Entry 8FRF (X-ray diffraction, 2.99 A resolution); this record covers chains A and H.

# Chain A (and H)
Molecule: Rbl7_c2_3
From: synthetic construct
Notes: chain H of this document is another copy of the same molecule, construct and numbering; everything in this record applies to it too
Chain sequence (217 residues; numbered 1 to 217; the number before each row is that of its first residue):
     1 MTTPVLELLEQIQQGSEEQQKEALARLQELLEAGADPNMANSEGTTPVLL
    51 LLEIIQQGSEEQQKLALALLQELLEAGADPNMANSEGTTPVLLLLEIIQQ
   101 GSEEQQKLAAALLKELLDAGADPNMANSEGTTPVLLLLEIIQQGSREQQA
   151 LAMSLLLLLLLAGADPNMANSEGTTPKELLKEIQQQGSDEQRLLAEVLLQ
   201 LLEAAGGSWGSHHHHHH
Disordered / not traced: 1, 206-217 (chain H: 1-2, 215-217)

# Chain A / chain H interface
Pairs across the interface - 52 pairs, chain A then chain H:
  K114(A) - A204(H)
  K114(A) - S211(H)  hydrogen bond
  K114(A) - H212(H)  hydrogen bond
  L117(A) - H212(H)
  L117(A) - H214(H)  hydrogen bond (backbone-side chain)
  D118(A) - S211(H)  hydrogen bond
  D118(A) - H212(H)
  D118(A) - H214(H)
  G120(A) - H214(H)
  R146(A) - L193(H)
  R146(A) - E196(H)  salt bridge
  A150(A) - L193(H)  hydrophobic
  A150(A) - V197(H)
  A150(A) - Q200(H)
  L151(A) - Q200(H)
  M153(A) - V197(H)  hydrophobic
  S154(A) - V197(H)
  S154(A) - Q200(H)
  S154(A) - L201(H)
  L157(A) - L157(H)  hydrophobic
  L157(A) - V197(H)  hydrophobic
  L157(A) - L201(H)  hydrophobic
  L158(A) - L201(H)
  L158(A) - H212(H)  hydrogen bond (backbone-side chain)
  L160(A) - L161(H)
  L161(A) - L160(H)
  L161(A) - L161(H)  hydrophobic
  L161(A) - L201(H)  hydrophobic
  L161(A) - W209(H)  hydrophobic
  L161(A) - H212(H)
  L161(A) - H213(H)
  A162(A) - H212(H)
  E190(A) - D189(H)
  E190(A) - L193(H)
  L193(A) - R146(H)
  L193(A) - A150(H)  hydrophobic
  L193(A) - E190(H)
  L193(A) - L194(H)  hydrophobic
  L194(A) - L193(H)  hydrophobic
  E196(A) - R146(H)  salt bridge
  V197(A) - A150(H)
  V197(A) - M153(H)  hydrophobic
  V197(A) - S154(H)
  V197(A) - L157(H)  hydrophobic
  Q200(A) - A150(H)
  Q200(A) - L151(H)
  Q200(A) - S154(H)
  L201(A) - S154(H)
  L201(A) - L157(H)  hydrophobic
  L201(A) - L158(H)
  A204(A) - K114(H)
  A205(A) - L158(H)  hydrophobic
Also at the interface, not in a pair above, chain A (25 interface residues in all): E147, D189
Also at the interface, not in a pair above, chain H (26 interface residues in all): A205, S208

# Summary
Chain A and chain H form an interface of 25 and 26 residues respectively, with 5 hydrogen bonds and 2 salt
bridges. Among the polar pairs are R146(A)-E196(H), K114(A)-S211(H) and K114(A)-H212(H).
Both chains are Rbl7_c2_3 (synthetic construct). Entry 8FRF (Homodimeric designed loop protein RBL7_C2_3) was
determined by X-ray diffraction (same publication as 8FRE).
